PDB entry 3G0D | X-ray diffraction, 2.39 A resolution | chains A and B

# Chain A (and B)
Name: Dipeptidyl peptidase 4
Source organism: Homo sapiens
Notes: EC 3.4.14.5; chain B of this document is another copy of the same molecule, construct and numbering; everything in this record applies to it too
UniProtKB: P27487 (DPP4_HUMAN); numbering as in UniProt (aligned over 39-766)
Amino-acid sequence (740 residues; each row starts with the number of its first residue):
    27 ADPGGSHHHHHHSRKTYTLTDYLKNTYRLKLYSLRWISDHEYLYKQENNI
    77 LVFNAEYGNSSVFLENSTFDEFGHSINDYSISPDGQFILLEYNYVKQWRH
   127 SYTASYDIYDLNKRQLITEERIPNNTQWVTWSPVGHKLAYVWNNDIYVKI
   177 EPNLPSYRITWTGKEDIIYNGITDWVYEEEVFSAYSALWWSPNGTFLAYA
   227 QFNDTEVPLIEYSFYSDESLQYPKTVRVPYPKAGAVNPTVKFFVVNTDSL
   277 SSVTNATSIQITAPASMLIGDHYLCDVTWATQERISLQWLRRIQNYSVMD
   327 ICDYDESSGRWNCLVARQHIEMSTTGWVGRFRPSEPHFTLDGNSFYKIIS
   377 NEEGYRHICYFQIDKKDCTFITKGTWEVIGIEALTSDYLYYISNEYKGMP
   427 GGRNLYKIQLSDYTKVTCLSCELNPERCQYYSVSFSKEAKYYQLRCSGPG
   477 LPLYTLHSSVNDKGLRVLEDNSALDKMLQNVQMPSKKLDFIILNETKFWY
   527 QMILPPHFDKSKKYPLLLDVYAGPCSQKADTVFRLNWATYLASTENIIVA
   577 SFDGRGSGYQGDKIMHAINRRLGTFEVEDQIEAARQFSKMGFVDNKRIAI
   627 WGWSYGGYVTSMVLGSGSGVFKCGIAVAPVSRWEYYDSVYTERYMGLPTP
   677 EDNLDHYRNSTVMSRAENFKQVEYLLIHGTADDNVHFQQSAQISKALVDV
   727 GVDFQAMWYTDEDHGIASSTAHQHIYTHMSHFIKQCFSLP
Not modelled in the structure: 27-40, 72-74 (chain B: 27-35, 72-74)
Disulfide bonds: Cys328-Cys339, Cys385-Cys394, Cys444-Cys447, Cys454-Cys472, Cys649-Cys762
Glycans and other covalent adducts: N-acetylglucosamine (NAG) linked to Asn85, Asn150, Asn219, Asn229, Asn281, Asn321
Sequence notes: expression tag (27-38)
Residues lining bound ligands: XIH (2-({8-[(3R)-3-aminopiperidin-1-yl]-1,3-dimethyl-2,6-dioxo-1,2,3,6-tetrahydro-7H-purin-7-yl}methyl)benzonitrile): Arg125, Glu205, Glu206, Phe357, Tyr547, Trp629, Ser630, Tyr631, Gly632, Val656, Trp659, Tyr662, Tyr666, Asn710, Val711, His740
Curated features (UniProtKB/Swiss-Prot):
  - active site (Charge relay system): Ser630, Asp708, His740
  - glycosylation (N-linked (GlcNAc...) asparagine): Asn85, Asn92, Asn150, Asn219, Asn229, Asn281, Asn321, Asn520, Asn685

# Chain A / chain B interface
Pairs across the interface - 114 pairs, chain A then chain B:
  Pro234(A) - Tyr248(B)
  Leu235(A) - Tyr248(B)
  Ile236(A) - Pro249(B)
  Glu237(A) - Ser239(B)
  Glu237(A) - Thr251(B)  hydrogen bond
  Glu237(A) - Arg253(B)  salt bridge
  Tyr238(A) - Ser239(B)
  Ser239(A) - Glu237(B)
  Ser239(A) - Tyr238(B)
  Tyr241(A) - Phe713(B)
  Tyr241(A) - Gln714(B)
  Tyr241(A) - Ala717(B)  hydrophobic
  Tyr241(A) - Gln718(B)  hydrogen bond (backbone-side chain)
  Ser242(A) - Gln718(B)  hydrogen bond (backbone-side chain)
  Ser242(A) - Lys721(B)  hydrogen bond (backbone-side chain)
  Asp243(A) - Gln718(B)
  Glu244(A) - Arg658(B)  salt bridge
  Glu244(A) - Tyr661(B)  hydrogen bond (backbone-side chain)
  Glu244(A) - Thr687(B)
  Glu244(A) - Met689(B)
  Glu244(A) - Gln718(B)
  Ser245(A) - Arg658(B)
  Leu246(A) - Tyr661(B)
  Leu246(A) - Gln714(B)  hydrogen bond (backbone-side chain)
  Gln247(A) - Lys258(B)
  Gln247(A) - Ala259(B)  hydrogen bond (side chain-backbone)
  Gln247(A) - Glu660(B)  hydrogen bond (side chain-backbone)
  Gln247(A) - Tyr661(B)
  Gln247(A) - Gln714(B)  hydrogen bond (backbone-side chain)
  Tyr248(A) - Pro234(B)
  Tyr248(A) - Leu235(B)
  Tyr248(A) - Tyr256(B)  hydrogen bond (side chain-backbone)
  Tyr248(A) - Pro257(B)
  Tyr248(A) - Lys258(B)  hydrogen bond (side chain-backbone)
  Tyr248(A) - Ala261(B)
  Pro249(A) - Ile236(B)
  Pro249(A) - Gln714(B)
  Thr251(A) - Glu237(B)  hydrogen bond
  Arg253(A) - Glu237(B)  salt bridge
  Arg253(A) - Arg253(B)
  Tyr256(A) - Tyr248(B)  hydrogen bond (backbone-side chain)
  Pro257(A) - Tyr248(B)
  Lys258(A) - Gln247(B)
  Lys258(A) - Tyr248(B)  hydrogen bond (backbone-side chain)
  Ala259(A) - Gln247(B)  hydrogen bond (backbone-side chain)
  Ala261(A) - Tyr248(B)
  Arg658(A) - Glu244(B)  salt bridge
  Arg658(A) - Ser245(B)
  Glu660(A) - Gln247(B)  hydrogen bond (backbone-side chain)
  Tyr661(A) - Glu244(B)  hydrogen bond (side chain-backbone)
  Tyr661(A) - Leu246(B)
  Tyr661(A) - Gln247(B)
  Met689(A) - Glu244(B)
  Leu702(A) - Trp734(B)  hydrophobic
  Phe713(A) - Tyr241(B)
  Phe713(A) - Trp734(B)
  Gln714(A) - Tyr241(B)
  Gln714(A) - Leu246(B)
  Gln714(A) - Gln247(B)  hydrogen bond (side chain-backbone)
  Gln714(A) - Pro249(B)
  Ser716(A) - Trp734(B)
  Ala717(A) - Tyr241(B)  hydrophobic
  Ala717(A) - Thr736(B)  hydrogen bond (backbone-side chain)
  Gln718(A) - Tyr241(B)  hydrogen bond (side chain-backbone)
  Gln718(A) - Ser242(B)  hydrogen bond (side chain-backbone)
  Gln718(A) - Asp243(B)
  Gln718(A) - Glu244(B)
  Ser720(A) - Trp734(B)  hydrogen bond
  Ser720(A) - Thr736(B)  hydrogen bond
  Lys721(A) - Ser242(B)  hydrogen bond (side chain-backbone)
  Lys721(A) - Thr736(B)
  Lys721(A) - Asp737(B)
  Val724(A) - Tyr735(B)  hydrophobic
  Val724(A) - Thr746(B)
  Val724(A) - Ala747(B)  hydrophobic
  Val724(A) - His750(B)
  Asp725(A) - Thr746(B)  hydrogen bond
  Val728(A) - His750(B)  hydrogen bond (backbone-side chain)
  Asp729(A) - His750(B)
  Asp729(A) - His754(B)  salt bridge
  Asp729(A) - His757(B)  salt bridge
  Phe730(A) - Met733(B)
  Phe730(A) - His750(B)
  Phe730(A) - His754(B)
  Gln731(A) - His754(B)
  Ala732(A) - Ala732(B)
  Ala732(A) - Met733(B)
  Ala732(A) - Trp734(B)  hydrophobic
  Met733(A) - Phe730(B)
  Met733(A) - Ala732(B)  hydrophobic
  Met733(A) - Trp734(B)
  Trp734(A) - Phe713(B)  hydrophobic
  Trp734(A) - Ser716(B)
  Trp734(A) - Ala717(B)
  Trp734(A) - Ser720(B)  hydrogen bond
  Trp734(A) - Ala732(B)  hydrophobic
  Trp734(A) - Met733(B)
  Trp734(A) - Trp734(B)
  Tyr735(A) - Val724(B)  hydrophobic
  Thr736(A) - Ala717(B)  hydrogen bond (side chain-backbone)
  Thr736(A) - Ser720(B)  hydrogen bond
  Thr736(A) - Lys721(B)
  Asp737(A) - Lys721(B)
  Thr746(A) - Val724(B)
  Thr746(A) - Asp725(B)  hydrogen bond
  Ala747(A) - Val724(B)  hydrophobic
  His750(A) - Val724(B)
  His750(A) - Val728(B)  hydrogen bond (side chain-backbone)
  His750(A) - Asp729(B)
  His750(A) - Phe730(B)
  His754(A) - Asp729(B)  salt bridge
  His754(A) - Phe730(B)  hydrogen bond (side chain-backbone)
  His754(A) - Gln731(B)
  His757(A) - Asp729(B)  salt bridge
Other interface residues (no listed pair), chain A (53 interface residues in all): Thr687, Leu723
Other interface residues (no listed pair), chain B (52 interface residues in all): Leu702

# Overview
53 residues of chain A and 52 residues of chain B are in contact; the contacts include 32 hydrogen bonds and 8
salt bridges. Polar contacts include Glu237(A)-Arg253(B), Glu244(A)-Arg658(B) and Asp729(A)-His754(B). Bound
to chain A: compound XIH.
Both chains are Dipeptidyl peptidase 4 (Homo sapiens). Entry 3G0D (Crystal structure of dipeptidyl peptidase
IV in complex with a pyrimidinedione inhibitor 2) was determined by X-ray diffraction (same publication as
3G0B, 3G0C and 3G0G).
